PDB entry 7YOT | electron microscopy, 3.00 A resolution | chains D and C of the 5 polymer chains in the assembly

[Chain D (and C)]
Protein: NDV P protein
Source organism: Avian orthoavulavirus 1
Notes: chain C of this document is another copy of the same molecule, construct and numbering; everything in this record applies to it too
UniProtKB: A0A0S2UXI9 (A0A0S2UXI9_9MONO); residues 1-399 here = UniProt positions 1-399
Amino-acid sequence (399 residues; each row starts with the number of its first residue):
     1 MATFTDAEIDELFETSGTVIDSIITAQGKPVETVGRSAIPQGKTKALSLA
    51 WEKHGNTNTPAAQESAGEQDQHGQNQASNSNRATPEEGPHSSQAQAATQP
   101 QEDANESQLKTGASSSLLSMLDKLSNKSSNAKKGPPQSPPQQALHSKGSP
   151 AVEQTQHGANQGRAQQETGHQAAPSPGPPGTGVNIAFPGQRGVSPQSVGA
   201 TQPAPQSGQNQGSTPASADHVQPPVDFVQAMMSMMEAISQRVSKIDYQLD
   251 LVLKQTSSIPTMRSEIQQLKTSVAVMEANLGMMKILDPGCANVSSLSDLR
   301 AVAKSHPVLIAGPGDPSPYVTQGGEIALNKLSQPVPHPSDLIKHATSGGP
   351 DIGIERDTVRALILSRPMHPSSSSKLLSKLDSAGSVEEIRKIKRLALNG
Disordered / not traced: 1-261, 313-399 (chain C: 1-263, 306-399)

[Interface between chain D and chain C]
Residue-residue contacts (36):
  Met262(D) - Ile266(C)  hydrophobic
  Glu265(D) - Ile266(C)
  Glu265(D) - Gln267(C)
  Leu269(D) - Leu269(C)  hydrophobic
  Leu269(D) - Lys270(C)
  Leu269(D) - Val273(C)  hydrophobic
  Ser272(D) - Val273(C)
  Ser272(D) - Glu277(C)
  Met276(D) - Val273(C)
  Met276(D) - Met276(C)  hydrophobic
  Met276(D) - Glu277(C)
  Asn279(D) - Lys284(C)
  Asn279(D) - Ala303(C)  hydrogen bond (side chain-backbone)
  Asn279(D) - Lys304(C)
  Leu280(D) - Leu280(C)  hydrophobic
  Met283(D) - Leu280(C)  hydrophobic
  Met283(D) - Lys284(C)
  Leu299(D) - Pro288(C)
  Leu299(D) - Ala291(C)  hydrophobic
  Val302(D) - Gly289(C)
  Val302(D) - Asn292(C)
  Pro307(D) - Asn292(C)
  Val308(D) - Asn292(C)  hydrogen bond (backbone-backbone)
  Val308(D) - Val293(C)
  Val308(D) - Ser294(C)  hydrogen bond (backbone-side chain)
  Leu309(D) - Ser294(C)
  Leu309(D) - Leu296(C)
  Leu309(D) - Ser297(C)
  Ile310(D) - Val293(C)  hydrophobic
  Ile310(D) - Ala301(C)
  Ile310(D) - Ser305(C)
  Ala311(D) - Ser297(C)
  Ala311(D) - Asp298(C)
  Ala311(D) - Ala301(C)  hydrophobic
  Gly312(D) - Asp298(C)
  Gly312(D) - Ala301(C)
Interface residues without a listed pair, chain D (21 interface residues in all): Ile266, Gln268, Val275, Asp298, Ser305
Interface residues without a listed pair, chain C (23 interface residues in all): Val302

[In short]
21 residues of chain D face 23 of chain C across their interface; the contacts include 3 hydrogen bonds. Polar
pairs include Asn279(D)-Ala303(C), Val308(D)-Ser294(C) and Val308(D)-Asn292(C).
Both chains are NDV P protein (Avian orthoavulavirus 1). Entry 7YOT (Cryo-EM structure of RNA polymerase in
complex with P protein tetramer of Newcastle disease virus) was determined by electron microscopy (same
publication as 7YOU and 7YOV).
